8UCK - chains f and i of the 10 polymer chains in the assembly; structure by electron microscopy, 3.26 A resolution.

# Chain f
Molecule: Cytochrome c oxidase subunit 6
Source organism: Komagataella pastoris
UniProt: F2QVA2 (F2QVA2_KOMPC); numbering as in UniProt (aligned over 42-141)
Chain sequence (100 residues; row label = number of the first residue in the row):
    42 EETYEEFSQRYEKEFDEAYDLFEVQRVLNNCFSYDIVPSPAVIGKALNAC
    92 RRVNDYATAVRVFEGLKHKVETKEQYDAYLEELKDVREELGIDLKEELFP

# Chain i
Molecule: Cytochrome c oxidase subunit 9
Source organism: Komagataella pastoris
UniProt: A0A1G4KPQ9 (A0A1G4KPQ9_KOMPC); numbering as in UniProt (aligned over 5-60)
Chain sequence (56 residues; row label = number of the first residue in the row):
     5 SLTRIQGSVKRRILTDISVGLTLGFGFASYWWWGVHKPTVAHRENYYIEL
    55 AKKKKA
Residues lining bound ligands: phosphatidylethanolamine (PTY): Lys14, Ile17, Leu18, Ile21

# How chain f and chain i interact
Contacting residue pairs (14; chain f residue first):
  Tyr45(f) - Thr7(i)
  Asp76(f) - Gln10(i)
  Asp76(f) - Gly11(i)
  Asp76(f) - Ser12(i)  hydrogen bond (side chain-backbone)
  Asp76(f) - Val13(i)  hydrogen bond (side chain-backbone)
  Ile77(f) - Ile9(i)
  Ile77(f) - Gln10(i)
  Val78(f) - Ile9(i)  hydrogen bond (backbone-backbone)
  Glu112(f) - Ser12(i)
  Gln116(f) - Leu6(i)
  Gln116(f) - Ile9(i)
  Ala119(f) - Leu6(i)  hydrophobic
  Tyr120(f) - Thr7(i)
  Glu123(f) - Thr7(i)
Interface residues without a listed pair, chain f (12 interface residues in all): Glu46, Pro81, Glu115
Interface residues without a listed pair, chain i (10 interface residues in all): Arg8, Lys14, Arg15

# Overview
12 residues of chain f face 10 of chain i across their interface; the contacts include 3 hydrogen bonds. Among
the polar pairs are Asp76(f)-Ser12(i), Asp76(f)-Val13(i) and Val78(f)-Ile9(i). Chain i binds
phosphatidylethanolamine.
Chain f is Cytochrome c oxidase subunit 6 and chain i is Cytochrome c oxidase subunit 9, both from
Komagataella pastoris; the structure, Komagataella pastoris Cytochrome c oxidase (9 subunits) in complex with
human VMAT2, was determined by electron microscopy.
